1POW - chains A and B; structure by X-ray diffraction, 2.50 A resolution.

Chain A (and B):
Molecule: Pyruvate oxidase
Source organism: Lactobacillus plantarum
Notes: EC 1.2.3.3; chain B of this document is another copy of the same molecule, construct and numbering; everything in this record applies to it too
UniProt: P37063 (POXB_LACPL); residue numbers follow UniProt; this construct covers 9-593
Amino-acid sequence (585 residues; row label = number of the first residue in the row):
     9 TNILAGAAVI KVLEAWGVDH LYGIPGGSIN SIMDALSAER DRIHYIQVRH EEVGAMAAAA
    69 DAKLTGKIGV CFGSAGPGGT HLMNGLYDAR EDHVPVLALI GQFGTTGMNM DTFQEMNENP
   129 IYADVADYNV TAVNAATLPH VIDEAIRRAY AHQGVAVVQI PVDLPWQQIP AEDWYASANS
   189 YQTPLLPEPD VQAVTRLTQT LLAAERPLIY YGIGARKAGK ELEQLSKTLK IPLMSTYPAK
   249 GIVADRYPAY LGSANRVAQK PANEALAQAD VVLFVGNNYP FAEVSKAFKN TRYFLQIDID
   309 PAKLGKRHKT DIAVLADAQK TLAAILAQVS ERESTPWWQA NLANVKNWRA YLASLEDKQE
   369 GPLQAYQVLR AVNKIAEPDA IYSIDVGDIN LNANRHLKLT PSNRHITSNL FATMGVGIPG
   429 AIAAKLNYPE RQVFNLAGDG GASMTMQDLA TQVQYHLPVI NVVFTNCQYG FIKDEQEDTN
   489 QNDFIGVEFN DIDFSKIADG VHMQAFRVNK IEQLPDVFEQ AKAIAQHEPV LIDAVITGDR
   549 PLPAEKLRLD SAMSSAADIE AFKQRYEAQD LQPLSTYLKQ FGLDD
Bound ions: Mg2+: Asp447, Asn474, Gln476 (together with thiamine diphosphate)
Ligand contacts:
  - FAD (flavin-adenine dinucleotide): His101, Phe121, Gly220, Ile221, Gly222, Ser243, Thr244, Tyr245, Pro246, Ser261, Ala262, Asn263, Arg264, Val265, Gly284, Asn285, Asn286, Tyr287, Pro288, Phe289, Ile305, Asp306, Ile307, Asp308, Lys311, Ala324, Asp325, Ala326, Val394, Asn398, Ser416, Asn417, Leu418, Ala420, Phe479
  - thiamine diphosphate (TPP): Ile32, Pro33, Gly34, Glu59, Ser82, Pro85, Gly86, His89, Asn92, Gln122, Val394, Gly395, Asp396, Ile397, Ala420, Thr421, Met422, Gly446, Asp447, Gly448, Gly449, Met452, Asn474, Gln476, Tyr477, Gly478, Phe479, Ile480

How chain A and chain B interact:
Pairs across the interface - 55 pairs, chain A then chain B:
  His148(A) with Glu291(B), salt bridge; Lys314(B)
  Glu152(A) with Lys314(B), salt bridge
  Arg155(A) with Ala310(B), hydrogen bond (side chain-backbone); Leu312(B); Lys314(B)
  Ala159(A) with Ala310(B), hydrophobic
  Tyr183(A) with Gly313(B), hydrogen bond (side chain-backbone); Lys314(B), hydrogen bond (side chain-backbone); Arg315(B); His316(B), hydrogen bond (side chain-backbone); Lys317(B)
  Ala184(A) with Lys317(B), hydrogen bond (backbone-side chain)
  Ser185(A) with Leu312(B); Gly313(B)
  Asn187(A) with Lys317(B), hydrogen bond; Thr318(B), hydrogen bond (side chain-backbone)
  Ser188(A) with Leu312(B); Ala321(B)
  Gln190(A) with Pro309(B)
  Thr191(A) with Leu323(B)
  Pro192(A) with Pro309(B), hydrophobic
  Leu193(A) with Ile307(B), hydrophobic; Leu323(B)
  Leu194(A) with Pro195(B)
  Pro195(A) with Pro192(B), hydrophobic; Leu193(B)
  Glu196(A) with Leu193(B), hydrogen bond (backbone-backbone); Pro195(B)
  Pro197(A) with Leu193(B)
  Asp198(A) with Leu193(B)
  Glu291(A) with His148(B), salt bridge
  Ala310(A) with Arg155(B), hydrogen bond (backbone-side chain); Ala159(B), hydrophobic
  Leu312(A) with Arg155(B); Ser185(B); Ser188(B); Gln190(B)
  Gly313(A) with Tyr183(B), hydrogen bond (backbone-side chain); Ser185(B); Ser188(B)
  Lys314(A) with His148(B), hydrogen bond (backbone-side chain); Glu152(B), salt bridge; Arg155(B); Tyr183(B), hydrogen bond (backbone-side chain)
  Arg315(A) with Tyr183(B)
  His316(A) with Tyr183(B), hydrogen bond (backbone-side chain)
  Lys317(A) with Tyr183(B)
  Thr318(A) with Asn187(B), hydrogen bond (backbone-side chain); Ser188(B)
  Ala321(A) with Ser188(B); Gln190(B), hydrogen bond (backbone-side chain)
  Val322(A) with Gln190(B)
  Leu323(A) with Gln190(B), hydrogen bond (backbone-side chain); Pro192(B)
Interface residues without a listed pair, chain A (32 interface residues in all): Arg156, Pro309
Interface residues without a listed pair, chain B (28 interface residues in all): Thr191, Leu194, Ala324

Summary:
Chain A and chain B form an interface of 32 and 28 residues respectively, with 16 hydrogen bonds and 4 salt
bridges. Polar pairs include His148(A)-Glu291(B), Glu152(A)-Lys314(B) and Arg155(A)-Ala310(B). Bound to chain
A: thiamine diphosphate and flavin-adenine dinucleotide.
Both chains are Pyruvate oxidase (Lactobacillus plantarum). Entry 1POW (The refined structures of a stabilized
mutant and of wild-type pyruvate oxidase from lactobacillus plantarum) was determined by X-ray diffraction,
deposited together with 1POX.
